PDB entry 4AM5 | X-ray diffraction, 1.58 A resolution | chains A and B

[Chain A (and B)]
Protein: Bacterioferritin
From: Blastochloris viridis
Notes: chain B of this document is another copy of the same molecule, construct and numbering; everything in this record applies to it too
Sequence (159 residues; row label = number of the first residue in the row):
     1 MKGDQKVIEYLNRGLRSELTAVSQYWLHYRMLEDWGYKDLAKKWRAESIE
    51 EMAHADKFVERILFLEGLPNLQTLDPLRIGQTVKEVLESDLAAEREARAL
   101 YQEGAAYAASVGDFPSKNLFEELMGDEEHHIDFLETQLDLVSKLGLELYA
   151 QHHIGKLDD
Ion coordination: Fe ion site 1: Glu-18, Glu-51, His-54, Glu-127; Fe ion site 2: Glu-51, Glu-94, Glu-127, His-130; heme Fe: Met-52 (shared with Met-52(B) of chain B)
Residues lining bound ligands: heme (HEM): Leu-19, Val-22, Ser-23, Trp-26, Arg-45, Ile-49, Met-52, Ala-55, Asp-56, Leu-71
Reported in the primary citation:
  - Fe ion coordination: Glu-18, Glu-51, His-54, Glu-94, Glu-127, His-130
  - conformationally variable residues (side-chain flip): Glu-51, Glu-94

[Interface between chain A and chain B]
Pairs across the interface (30):
  Ser-23(A) / Leu-71(B)
  Trp-26(A) / Asp-56(B)  hydrogen bond
  Leu-27(A) / Pro-69(B)  hydrophobic
  Arg-30(A) / Asp-56(B)  salt bridge
  Arg-30(A) / Val-59(B)
  Arg-30(A) / Glu-60(B)  salt bridge
  Arg-30(A) / Leu-63(B)
  Met-31(A) / Leu-63(B)
  Asp-34(A) / Leu-63(B)
  Asp-56(A) / Trp-26(B)  hydrogen bond
  Asp-56(A) / Arg-30(B)  salt bridge
  Val-59(A) / Arg-30(B)
  Glu-60(A) / Arg-30(B)  salt bridge
  Leu-63(A) / Arg-30(B)
  Leu-63(A) / Met-31(B)
  Pro-69(A) / Leu-27(B)  hydrophobic
  Leu-71(A) / Ser-23(B)
  Leu-71(A) / Leu-74(B)
  Leu-71(A) / Leu-77(B)
  Gln-72(A) / Leu-74(B)
  Gln-72(A) / Asp-75(B)  hydrogen bond (side chain-backbone)
  Gln-72(A) / Pro-76(B)
  Gln-72(A) / Leu-77(B)  hydrogen bond (side chain-backbone)
  Leu-74(A) / Leu-71(B)
  Leu-74(A) / Gln-72(B)
  Asp-75(A) / Gln-72(B)  hydrogen bond (backbone-side chain)
  Pro-76(A) / Gln-72(B)
  Leu-77(A) / Leu-71(B)
  Leu-77(A) / Gln-72(B)  hydrogen bond (backbone-side chain)
  Gln-81(A) / Leu-68(B)
Also at the interface, not in a pair above, chain A (19 interface residues in all): Tyr-29
Also at the interface, not in a pair above, chain B (20 interface residues in all): Leu-19, Tyr-29, Asp-34

[Overview]
19 residues of chain A face 20 of chain B across their interface, with 6 hydrogen bonds and 4 salt bridges.
Polar pairs include Arg-30(A)/Asp-56(B), Arg-30(A)/Glu-60(B) and Trp-26(A)/Asp-56(B). Ligands of chain A:
heme. From the paper: Fe ion coordination by Glu-18(A), Glu-51(A) and His-54(A) among others; conformational
variability at Glu-51(A) and Glu-94(A).
Chain A and chain B are both Bacterioferritin (Blastochloris viridis); the structure, Bacterioferritin from
Blastochloris viridis, was determined by X-ray diffraction together with 4AM2 and 4AM4 from the same study.
